Entry 3N9Z (X-ray diffraction, 2.17 A resolution); this record covers chains A and C.

== Chain A ==
Name: Cholesterol side-chain cleavage enzyme
Source organism: Homo sapiens
Notes: EC 1.14.15.6
UniProtKB: P05108 (CP11A_HUMAN); residues 2-482 here correspond to UniProt positions 41-521 (UniProt number = residue number + 39)
Chain sequence (487 residues; each row starts with the number of its first residue):
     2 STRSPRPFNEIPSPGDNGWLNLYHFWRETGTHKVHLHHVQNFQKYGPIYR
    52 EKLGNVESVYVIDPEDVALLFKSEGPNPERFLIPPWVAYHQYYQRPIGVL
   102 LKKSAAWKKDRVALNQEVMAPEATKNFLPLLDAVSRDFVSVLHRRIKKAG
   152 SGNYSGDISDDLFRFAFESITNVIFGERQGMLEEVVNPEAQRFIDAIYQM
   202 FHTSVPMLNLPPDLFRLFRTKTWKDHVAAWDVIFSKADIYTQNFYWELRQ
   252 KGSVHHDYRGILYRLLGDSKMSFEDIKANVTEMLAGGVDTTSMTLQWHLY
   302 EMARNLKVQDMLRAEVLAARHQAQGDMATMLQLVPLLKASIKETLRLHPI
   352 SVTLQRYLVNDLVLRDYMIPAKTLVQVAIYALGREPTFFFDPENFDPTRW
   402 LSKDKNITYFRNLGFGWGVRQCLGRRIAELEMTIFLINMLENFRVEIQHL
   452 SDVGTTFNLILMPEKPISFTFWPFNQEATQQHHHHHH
Disordered / not traced: 2-5, 476-488
Differences from the reference sequence: expression tag (483-488)
Bound ions: heme Fe: Cys423 (together with (3alpha,8alpha,22R)-cholest-5-ene-3,22-diol)
Ligand contacts:
  - (3alpha,8alpha,22R)-cholest-5-ene-3,22-diol (HC9): Arg81, Phe82, Ile84, Trp87, Leu101, Met201, Phe202, Glu283, Ala286, Gly287, Thr291, Ile351, Ser352, Val353, Thr354, Gln356, Gln377, Phe458, Leu460, Ile461
  - heme (HEM): Arg81, Val100, Leu101, Trp108, Arg112, Ile171, Met284, Gly287, Gly288, Thr291, Thr292, Thr295, Leu346, Ile351, Ser352, Leu355, Arg357, Gly415, Phe416, Gly417, Trp418, Arg421, Gln422, Cys423, Leu424, Gly425, Ala429, Met433
Swiss-Prot annotation at these positions:
  - binding site (heme): Cys423
What the authors report for this chain:
  - conformationally variable residues (side-chain flip): Thr291
  - binding site for (3alpha,8alpha,22R)-cholest-5-ene-3,22-diol: Gly287, Thr291

== Chain C ==
Name: Adrenodoxin
Source organism: Homo sapiens
UniProtKB: P10109 (ADX_HUMAN); residues 2-124 here correspond to UniProt positions 62-184 (UniProt number = residue number + 60)
Chain sequence (123 residues; numbered 2 to 124; the number before each row is that of its first residue):
     2 SSEDKITVHFINRDGETLTTKGKVGDSLLDVVVENNLDIDGFGACEGTLA
    52 CSTCHLIFEDHIYEKLDAITDEENDMLDLAYGLTDRSRLGCQICLTKSMD
   102 NMTVRVPETVADARQSIDVGKTS
Disordered / not traced: 2-43, 58-71, 81-88, 93-124
Bound ions: 2Fe-2S cluster Fe: Cys46, Cys52, Cys55, Cys92
Ligand contacts: 2Fe-2S cluster (FES): Gly44, Cys46, Glu47, Gly48, Leu50, Ala51, Cys52, Ser53, Cys55, Cys92

== Interface between chain A and chain C ==
Residue-residue contacts - 33 pairs, chain A then chain C:
  Lys109(A) with Ala45(C), hydrogen bond (side chain-backbone); Glu47(C)
  Val113(A) with Glu47(C)
  Asn116(A) with Thr49(C); Ala51(C)
  Gln117(A) with Thr49(C)
  Met120(A) with Thr49(C); Ala51(C), hydrophobic
  Ala121(A) with Thr49(C)
  Pro122(A) with Thr49(C); Leu50(C), hydrophobic
  Leu332(A) with Asp72(C)
  Gln333(A) with Asp72(C); Glu73(C)
  Lys339(A) with Asp72(C), salt bridge; Glu73(C), salt bridge
  Lys343(A) with Asp76(C), salt bridge
  Lys406(A) with Asp79(C), salt bridge
  Phe411(A) with Asp79(C); Leu80(C), hydrophobic
  Asn413(A) with Leu80(C)
  Leu414(A) with Leu80(C), hydrophobic
  Trp418(A) with Ser53(C); Leu80(C)
  Gly419(A) with Ala51(C)
  Val420(A) with Ala45(C), hydrophobic; Cys46(C); Ala51(C); Cys52(C), hydrophobic
  Gln422(A) with Ala51(C); Met77(C)
  Arg426(A) with Met77(C)
  Arg427(A) with Leu50(C), hydrogen bond (side chain-backbone)
Other interface residues (no listed pair), chain A (24 interface residues in all): Thr409, Tyr410, Arg412

== In short ==
24 residues of chain A face 14 of chain C across their interface, with 2 hydrogen bonds and 4 salt bridges.
Polar pairs include Lys339(A)-Asp72(C), Lys339(A)-Glu73(C) and Lys343(A)-Asp76(C). Bound to chain A: heme and
(3alpha,8alpha,22R)-cholest-5-ene-3,22-diol. Chain C binds 2Fe-2S cluster. From the paper: a binding site for
(3alpha,8alpha,22R)-cholest-5-ene-3,22-diol at Gly287(A) and Thr291(A); conformational variability at
Thr291(A).
Here chain A is Cholesterol side-chain cleavage enzyme and chain C is Adrenodoxin, both from Homo sapiens.
Entry 3N9Z (Crystal structure of human CYP11A1 in complex with 22-hydroxycholesterol) was determined by X-ray
diffraction, deposited together with 3NA1 and 3NA0.
